Entry 5D4C (X-ray diffraction, 3.28 A resolution); this record covers chains D and G of the 8 polymer chains in the assembly.

# Chain D
Name: DNA-directed RNA polymerase subunit beta'
Source organism: Thermus thermophilus (strain HB8 / ATCC 27634 / DSM 579)
Notes: EC 2.7.7.6
UniProt: Q8RQE8 (RPOC_THET8); residues 1-1524 here = UniProt positions 1-1524
Chain sequence (1524 residues; numbered 1 to 1524; the number before each row is that of its first residue):
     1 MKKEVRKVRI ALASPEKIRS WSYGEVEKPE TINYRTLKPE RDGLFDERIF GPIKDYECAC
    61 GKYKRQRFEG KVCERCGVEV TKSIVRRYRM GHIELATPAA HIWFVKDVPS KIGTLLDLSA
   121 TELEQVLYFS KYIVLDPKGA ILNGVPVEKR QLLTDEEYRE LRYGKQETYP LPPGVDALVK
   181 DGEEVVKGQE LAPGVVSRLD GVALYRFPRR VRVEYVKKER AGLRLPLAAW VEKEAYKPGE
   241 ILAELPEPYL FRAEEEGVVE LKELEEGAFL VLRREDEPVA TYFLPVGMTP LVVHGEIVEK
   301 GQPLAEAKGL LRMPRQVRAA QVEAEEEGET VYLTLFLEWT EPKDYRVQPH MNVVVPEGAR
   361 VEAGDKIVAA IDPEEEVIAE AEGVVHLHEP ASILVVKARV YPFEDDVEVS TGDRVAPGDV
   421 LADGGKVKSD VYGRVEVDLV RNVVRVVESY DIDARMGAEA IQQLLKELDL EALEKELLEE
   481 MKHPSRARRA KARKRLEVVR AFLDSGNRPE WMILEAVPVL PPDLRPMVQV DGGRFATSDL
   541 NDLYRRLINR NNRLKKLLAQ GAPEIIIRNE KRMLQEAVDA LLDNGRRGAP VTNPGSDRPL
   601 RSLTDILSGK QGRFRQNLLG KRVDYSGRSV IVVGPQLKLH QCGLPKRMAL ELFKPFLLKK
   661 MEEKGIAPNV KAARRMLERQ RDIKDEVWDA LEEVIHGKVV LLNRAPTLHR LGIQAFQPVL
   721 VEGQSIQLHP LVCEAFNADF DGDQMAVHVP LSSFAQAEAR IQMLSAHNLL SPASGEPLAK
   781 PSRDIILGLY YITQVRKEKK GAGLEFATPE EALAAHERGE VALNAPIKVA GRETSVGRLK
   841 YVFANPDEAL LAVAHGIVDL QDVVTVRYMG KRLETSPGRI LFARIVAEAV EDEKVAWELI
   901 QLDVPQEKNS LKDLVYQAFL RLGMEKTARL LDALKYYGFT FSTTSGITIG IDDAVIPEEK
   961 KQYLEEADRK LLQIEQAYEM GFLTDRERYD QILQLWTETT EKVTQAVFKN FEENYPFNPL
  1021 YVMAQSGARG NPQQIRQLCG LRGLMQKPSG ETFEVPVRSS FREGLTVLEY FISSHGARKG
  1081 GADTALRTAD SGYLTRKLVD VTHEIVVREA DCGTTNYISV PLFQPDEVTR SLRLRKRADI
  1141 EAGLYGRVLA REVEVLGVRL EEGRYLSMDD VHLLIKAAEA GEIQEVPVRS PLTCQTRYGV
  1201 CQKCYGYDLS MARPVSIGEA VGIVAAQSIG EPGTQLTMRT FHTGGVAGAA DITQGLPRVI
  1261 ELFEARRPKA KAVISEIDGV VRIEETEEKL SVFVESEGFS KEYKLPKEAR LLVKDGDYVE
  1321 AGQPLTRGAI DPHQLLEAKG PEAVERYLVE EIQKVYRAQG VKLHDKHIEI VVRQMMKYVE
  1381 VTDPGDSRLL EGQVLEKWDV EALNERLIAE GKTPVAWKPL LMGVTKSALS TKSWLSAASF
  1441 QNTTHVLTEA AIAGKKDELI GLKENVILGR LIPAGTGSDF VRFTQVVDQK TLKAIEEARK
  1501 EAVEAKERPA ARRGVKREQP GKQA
Unresolved in the structure: 1-2, 1238-1251, 1503-1524
Ion coordination: Zn2+ site 1: Cys58, Cys60, Cys73, Cys76; Mg2+ site 1: Asp739, Asp741, Asp743 (together with cytidine-5'-monophosphate); Mg2+ site 2: Asp739 (together with CTP); Mg2+ site 3 near Lys840 (its only coordinating residue here); Zn2+ site 2: Cys1112, Cys1194, Cys1201, Cys1204
Residues lining bound ligands: ATP / cytidine-5'-monophosphate: Arg704, Ala705, Asp739, Asp741, Gly742, Asp743, Gln744

# Chain G
Molecule: 19-nt DNA strand
Sequence (19 nucleotides; numbered 1 to 19; the number before each row is that of its first residue):
     1 CCTGCATCCG TGAGTAGAG
Unresolved in the structure: 1-3, 19
Residues lining bound ligands: ATP / cytidine-5'-monophosphate: DG14, DT15, DA16

# How chain D and chain G interact
Pairs across the interface (20; chain D residue first):
  Lys106(D) with DC9(G), salt bridge to the phosphate
  Arg586(D) with DC9(G), salt bridge to the phosphate; DG10(G), salt bridge to the phosphate
  Lys610(D) with DA13(G), salt bridge to the phosphate; DG14(G), salt bridge to the phosphate
  Arg615(D) with DG12(G), salt bridge to the phosphate; DG14(G), salt bridge to the phosphate
  Arg622(D) with DA16(G), salt bridge to the phosphate
  Arg628(D) with DA16(G), sugar contact
  Ala705(D) with DG14(G), hydrogen bond to the base; DT15(G), sugar contact
  Pro706(D) with DG14(G), base contact
  Thr1088(D) with DA13(G), sugar contact
  Ala1089(D) with DA13(G), sugar contact
  Gly1092(D) with DA13(G), sugar contact
  Tyr1093(D) with DT11(G), phosphate contact; DG12(G), sugar contact
  Gln1441(D) with DT11(G), phosphate contact
  Asn1442(D) with DG10(G), sugar contact; DT11(G), hydrogen bond to the phosphate
Other interface residues (no listed pair), chain D (16 interface residues in all): Arg1096, Thr1443

# Summary
The interface between chain D and chain G involves 16 residues on one side and 8 on the other, with 2 hydrogen
bonds and 8 salt bridges. Polar contacts include Ala705(D)-DG14(G), Asn1442(D)-DT11(G) and Lys106(D)-DC9(G).
ATP / cytidine-5'-monophosphate is bound between chain D and chain G.
Chain D is DNA-directed RNA polymerase subunit beta' (Thermus thermophilus (strain HB8 / ATCC 27634 / DSM
579)) and chain G is a 19-nt DNA strand; the structure, Crystal structure of Thermus thermophilus product
complex for transcription initiation with ATP and CTP, was determined by X-ray diffraction, deposited together
with 5D4D and 5D4E.
